5BWK - chains N and O of the 24 polymer chains in the assembly; structure by X-ray diffraction, 6.00 A resolution (low resolution: residue-level contacts below are approximate; hydrogen-bond / salt-bridge calls are withheld).

Chain N (and O):
Name: ATPase GET3
From: Saccharomyces cerevisiae (strain RM11-1a)
Notes: EC 3.6.-.-; chain O of this document is another copy of the same molecule, construct and numbering; everything in this record applies to it too
Reference sequence: B3LGZ3 (GET3_YEAS1); residue numbers follow UniProt; this construct covers 2-354
Chain sequence (373 residues; row label = number of the first residue in the row; numbers below 1 keep their minus sign (Met-18 is residue -18)):
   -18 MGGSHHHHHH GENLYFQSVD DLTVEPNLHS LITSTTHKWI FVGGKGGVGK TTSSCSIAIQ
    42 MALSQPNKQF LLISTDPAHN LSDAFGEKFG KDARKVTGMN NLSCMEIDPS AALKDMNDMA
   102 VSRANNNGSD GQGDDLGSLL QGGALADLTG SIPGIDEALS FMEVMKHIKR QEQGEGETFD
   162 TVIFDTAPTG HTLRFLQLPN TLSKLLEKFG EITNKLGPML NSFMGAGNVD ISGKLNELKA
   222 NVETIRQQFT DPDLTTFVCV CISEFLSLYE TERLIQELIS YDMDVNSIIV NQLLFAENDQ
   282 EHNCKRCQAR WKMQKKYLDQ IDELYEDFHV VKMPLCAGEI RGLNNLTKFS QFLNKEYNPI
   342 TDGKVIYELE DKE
Not modelled in the structure: -18 to 4, 93-130, 207-211, 352-354
Differences from the reference sequence: initiating methionine (-18); expression tag (-17 to 1)
Bound ions: Zn2+: Cys285, Cys288 (shared with 1 residue of chain M)
Curated features (UniProtKB/Swiss-Prot):
  - active site: Asp57
  - binding site (ATP): Lys26 to Thr33, Glu245, Asn272
  - binding site (Zn(2+)): Cys285, Cys288
What the authors report for this chain:
  - mutagenesis - D263A: decreased binding to Get4/5

Chain N / chain O interface:
Contacting residue pairs - 45 pairs, chain N then chain O:
  Lys19(N) - Phe204(O)
  Trp20(N) - Phe204(O)
  Leu140(N) - Leu197(O)
  Phe142(N) - Leu201(O)
  Met143(N) - Lys196(O)
  Met143(N) - Leu197(O)
  Met143(N) - Leu201(O)
  Met143(N) - Asn202(O)
  Glu144(N) - Leu197(O)
  Met146(N) - Leu201(O)
  Lys147(N) - Leu197(O)
  Lys150(N) - Met200(O)
  Leu183(N) - Phe190(O)
  Leu183(N) - Thr194(O)
  Ser184(N) - Phe190(O)
  Leu187(N) - Leu187(O)
  Leu187(N) - Phe190(O)
  Phe190(N) - Leu183(O)
  Phe190(N) - Ser184(O)
  Phe190(N) - Leu187(O)
  Thr194(N) - Leu183(O)
  Lys196(N) - Ala139(O)
  Lys196(N) - Met143(O)
  Leu197(N) - Leu140(O)
  Leu197(N) - Met143(O)
  Leu197(N) - Glu144(O)
  Leu197(N) - Lys147(O)
  Met200(N) - Lys150(O)
  Leu201(N) - Met143(O)
  Leu201(N) - Met146(O)
  Asn202(N) - Met143(O)
  Asn202(N) - Gln228(O)
  Phe204(N) - Trp20(O)
  Met205(N) - Arg227(O)
  Met205(N) - Gln228(O)
  Gly206(N) - Gln228(O)
  Ser213(N) - Lys220(O)
  Asn217(N) - Asn217(O)
  Lys220(N) - Ser213(O)
  Glu224(N) - Ser213(O)
  Arg227(N) - Met205(O)
  Gln228(N) - Lys196(O)
  Gln228(N) - Asn202(O)
  Gln228(N) - Met205(O)
  Gln228(N) - Gly206(O)
Also at the interface, not in a pair above, chain N (31 interface residues in all): Ala139, Ile193, Gly198
Also at the interface, not in a pair above, chain O (31 interface residues in all): Lys19, Ile136, Phe142, Gly198, Glu224

Summary:
The chain N/chain O interface involves 31 residues from each chain. The Zn2+ site is built by Cys285(N) and
Cys288(N). UniProt lists active-site residue Asp57(N), 10 ATP-binding residues and Zn2+-binding residues
Cys285(N) and Cys288(N) on chain N. The paper reports that D263A of chain N reduces binding to Get4/5.
Chain N and chain O are both ATPase GET3 (Saccharomyces cerevisiae (strain RM11-1a)); the structure, 6.0 A
Crystal structure of a Get3-Get4-Get5 intermediate complex from S.cerevisiae, was determined by X-ray
diffraction together with 5BW8 from the same study.
